PDB entry 3GK2 | X-ray diffraction, 1.98 A resolution | chain A

[Chain A]
Protein: Protein S100-B
From: Bos taurus
UniProtKB: P02638 (S100B_BOVIN); residues 0-91 here correspond to UniProt positions 1-92 (UniProt number = residue number + 1)
Sequence (92 residues; each row starts with the number of its first residue; numbering starts at 0):
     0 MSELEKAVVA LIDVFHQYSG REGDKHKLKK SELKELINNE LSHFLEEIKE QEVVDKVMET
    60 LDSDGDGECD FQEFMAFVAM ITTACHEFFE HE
Unresolved in the structure: 0, 89-91
Swiss-Prot annotation at these positions:
  - binding site (Zn(2+)): His15, His25, His85, His90
  - binding site (Ca(2+)): Ser18, Glu21, Asp23, Asp61, Asp63, Asp65, Glu67, Glu72
  - modified residue: Ser1 (N-acetylserine)
Metal / ion sites: Ca2+ site 1: Ser18, Glu21, Asp23, Lys26, Glu31; Ca2+ site 2: Asp61, Asp63, Asp65, Glu67, Glu72
Ligand contacts: 27A ((Z)-2-[2-(4-methylpiperazin-1-yl)benzyl]diazenecarbothioamide): His42, Phe43, Glu45, Ile80, Ala83, Phe87
From the paper describing this entry:
  - binding site for 27A: Ser41, His42, Phe43, Glu45, Ile80, Ala83, Phe87
  - conformationally variable residues: Glu2, Lys5, Gln16, Glu21, Glu45, Lys55, Gln71, Glu86, Phe88

[In short]
Bound to chain A: compound 27A. Ser18, Glu21, Asp23, Lys26 and Glu31 form the Ca2+ site 1. From UniProt: 4
Zn2+-binding residues and 8 Ca2+-binding residues. From the paper: a binding site for 27A at Ser41, His42 and
Phe43 among others; conformational variability at Glu2, Lys5 and Gln16 among others.
Chain A is Protein S100-B (Bos taurus); the structure, X-ray structure of bovine SBi279,Ca(2+)-S100B, was
determined by X-ray diffraction (same publication as 3GK1 and 3GK4).
